PDB entry 5W9K | electron microscopy, 4.60 A resolution (low resolution: residue-level contacts below are approximate; hydrogen-bond / salt-bridge calls are withheld) | chains E and F of the 12 polymer chains in the assembly

== Chain E ==
Molecule: G4 vh
Organism: Mus musculus
Sequence (233 residues; row label = number of the first residue in the row; a row labelled like 82A-82C holds insertion residues (82A, then the next letters in order)):
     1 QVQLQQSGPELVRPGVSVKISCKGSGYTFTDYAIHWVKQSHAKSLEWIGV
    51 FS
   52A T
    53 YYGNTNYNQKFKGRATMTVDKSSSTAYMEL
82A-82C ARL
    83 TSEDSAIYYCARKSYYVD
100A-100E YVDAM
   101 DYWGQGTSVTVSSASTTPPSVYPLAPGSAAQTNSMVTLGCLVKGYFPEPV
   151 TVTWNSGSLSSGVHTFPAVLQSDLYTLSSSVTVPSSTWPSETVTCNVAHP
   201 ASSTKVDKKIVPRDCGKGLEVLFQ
Disordered / not traced: 111-224
Cystine bridges: Cys22-Cys92

== Chain F ==
Molecule: G4 vl
Organism: Mus musculus
Sequence (218 residues; row label = number of the first residue in the row; a row labelled like 27A-27D holds insertion residues (27A, then the next letters in order)):
     1 DIVLTQSPASLAVSLGQRATISCRASE
27A-27D SVDN
    28 YGISFMNWFQQKPGQPPKLLISATSNQGSGVPARFIGSGSGTDFSLNIHP
    78 VEEDDTAMYFCQQSKEVPRTFGGGTKLEIKRTDAAPTVSIFPPSSEQLTS
   128 GGASVVCFLNNFYPKDINVKWKIDGSERQNGVLNSWTDQDSKDSTYSMSS
   178 TLTLTKDEYERHNSYTCEATHKTSTSPIVKSFNRNEC
Disordered / not traced: 108-214
Cystine bridges: Cys23-Cys88

== How chain E and chain F interact ==
Residue-residue contacts - 28 pairs, chain E then chain F:
  Gln39(E) with Gln38(F)
  Ala42(E) with Met85(F); Phe87(F)
  Lys43(E) with Ala9(F); Gly100(F)
  Leu45(E) with Phe98(F)
  Trp47(E) with Val94(F); Pro95(F)
  Tyr91(E) with Gln42(F); Pro43(F)
  Tyr98(E) with Leu46(F); Ser56(F)
  Val99(E) with Ser49(F); Thr51(F)
  Tyr100A(E) with Phe32(F)
  Val100B(E) with Ile30(F); Asn34(F)
  Asp100C(E) with Asn34(F); Ser91(F); Arg96(F)
  Ala100D(E) with Asn34(F)
  Trp103(E) with Phe36(F); Pro43(F); Pro44(F); Lys45(F); Leu46(F)
  Gly104(E) with Pro43(F)
  Gln105(E) with Pro43(F)
Also at the interface, not in a pair above, chain E (18 interface residues in all): Asn60, Asp100, Met100E
Also at the interface, not in a pair above, chain F (24 interface residues in all): Gln89, Gly101

== In short ==
The interface between chain E and chain F involves 18 residues on one side and 24 on the other.
Chain E is G4 vh and chain F is G4 vl, both from Mus musculus; the structure, MERS S ectodomain trimer in
complex with variable domain of neutralizing antibody G4, was determined by electron microscopy (same
publication as 5VZR, 5W9H, 5W9I, 5W9J, 5W9L, 5W9M and 3 further entries).
